PDB entry 6PEL | X-ray diffraction, 3.19 A resolution | chains A and B

Chain A:
Molecule: Rhodopsin
Source organism: Bos taurus
UniProtKB: P02699 (OPSD_BOVIN); residue numbers follow UniProt; this construct covers 1-348
Amino-acid sequence (348 residues; row label = number of the first residue in the row):
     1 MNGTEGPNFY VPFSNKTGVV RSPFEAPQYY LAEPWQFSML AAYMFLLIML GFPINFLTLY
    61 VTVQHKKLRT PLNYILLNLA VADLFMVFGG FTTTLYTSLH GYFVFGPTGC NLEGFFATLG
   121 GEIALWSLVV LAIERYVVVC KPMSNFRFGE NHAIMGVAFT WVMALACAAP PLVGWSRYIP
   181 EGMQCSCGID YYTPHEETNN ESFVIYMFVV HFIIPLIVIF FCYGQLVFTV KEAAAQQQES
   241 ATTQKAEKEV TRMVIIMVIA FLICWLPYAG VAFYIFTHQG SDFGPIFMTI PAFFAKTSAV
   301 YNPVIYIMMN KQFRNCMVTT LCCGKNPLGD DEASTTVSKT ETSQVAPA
Not modelled in the structure: 1, 327-348
Cystine bridges: Cys110-Cys187
Covalently attached groups: N-acetylglucosamine (NAG) linked to Asn15; palmitic acid (PLM) linked to Cys323
Small-molecule neighbours: (3R)-3,7-dimethyloct-6-en-1-ol (ODM): Glu122, Leu125, Tyr191, Val204, Met207, Phe208, His211, Phe212, Trp265, Tyr268, Ala269, Ala272, Phe273, Phe276
Swiss-Prot annotation at these positions:
  - region: Asp330 to Ala348 (Interaction with SAG)
  - motif: Glu134 to Tyr136 ('Ionic lock' involved in activated form stabilization)
  - binding site (Zn(2+)): Glu201, Gln279
  - site: Glu113 (Plays an important role in the conformation switch to the active conformation)
  - modified residue: Met1 (N-acetylmethionine), Lys296 (N6-(retinylidene)lysine), Ser334 (Phosphoserine), Thr335 (Phosphothreonine), Thr336 (Phosphothreonine), Ser338 (Phosphoserine), Thr340 (Phosphothreonine), Thr342 (Phosphothreonine), Ser343 (Phosphoserine)
  - lipidation (S-palmitoyl cysteine): Cys322, Cys323
  - glycosylation (N-linked (GlcNAc...) asparagine): Asn2, Asn15
  - mutagenesis: Asn2 (N2C: Stabilized by a disulfide bond and normal light absorption; when associated with C-282 and D-15), Asn15 (N15D: Normal light absorption; when associated with C-2 and C-282), Gly90 (G90D: Increased thermal stability and decreased retinal uptake. Decreases stability of the inactive conformation), Thr94 (T94I: Stabilizes the activated conformation and hinders hydrolysis of the covalent bond that retains all-trans-retinol), Glu113 (E113Q: Causes shift to the activated conformation), Met257 (M257Y: Causes shift to the activated conformation), Asp282 (D282C: Stabilized by a disulfide bond and normal light absorption; when associated with C-2 and D-15)

Chain B:
Molecule: ILENLKDVGLF G alpha peptide CT2
Amino-acid sequence (11 residues; numbered 340 to 350; the number before each row is that of its first residue):
   340 ILENLKDVGL F

Chain A / chain B interface:
Pairs across the interface (20):
  Leu72(A) - Asp346(B)
  Leu72(A) - Val347(B)  hydrophobic
  Arg135(A) - Val347(B)  hydrogen bond (side chain-backbone)
  Arg135(A) - Leu349(B)
  Val138(A) - Asn343(B)
  Val138(A) - Val347(B)  hydrophobic
  Val139(A) - Ile340(B)
  Val139(A) - Asn343(B)
  Val139(A) - Leu344(B)  hydrophobic
  Lys141(A) - Asn343(B)
  Val230(A) - Ile340(B)  hydrophobic
  Ala233(A) - Ile340(B)  hydrophobic
  Thr242(A) - Leu341(B)
  Thr243(A) - Leu341(B)
  Ala246(A) - Leu341(B)  hydrophobic
  Ala246(A) - Phe350(B)  hydrophobic
  Glu249(A) - Leu349(B)
  Val250(A) - Leu344(B)  hydrophobic
  Val250(A) - Leu349(B)
  Asn310(A) - Gly348(B)
Other interface residues (no listed pair), chain A (18 interface residues in all): Leu226, Thr229, Lys245, Met253, Met257

In short:
18 residues of chain A face 9 of chain B across their interface; the contacts include 1 hydrogen bond. Its one
hydrogen-bonded contact is Arg135(A)-Val347(B). Ligands of chain A: (3R)-3,7-dimethyloct-6-en-1-ol. Covalently
linked palmitic acid: at Cys323(A). N-acetylglucosamine is covalently linked to Asn15(A).
Here chain A is Rhodopsin (Bos taurus) and chain B is ILENLKDVGLF G alpha peptide CT2. Entry 6PEL (Crystal
structure of bovine opsin with citronellol bound) was determined by X-ray diffraction.
